Entry 6CWD (X-ray diffraction, 3.33 A resolution); this record covers chains B and D of the 4 polymer chains in the assembly.

[Chain B]
Protein: Single chain variable fragment (scFv) e13
Organism: Oryctolagus cuniculus
Notes: engineered mutation(s): C48A, C147A; antibody fragment or engineered binder
Amino-acid sequence (261 residues; numbered 1 to 261; the number before each row is that of its first residue):
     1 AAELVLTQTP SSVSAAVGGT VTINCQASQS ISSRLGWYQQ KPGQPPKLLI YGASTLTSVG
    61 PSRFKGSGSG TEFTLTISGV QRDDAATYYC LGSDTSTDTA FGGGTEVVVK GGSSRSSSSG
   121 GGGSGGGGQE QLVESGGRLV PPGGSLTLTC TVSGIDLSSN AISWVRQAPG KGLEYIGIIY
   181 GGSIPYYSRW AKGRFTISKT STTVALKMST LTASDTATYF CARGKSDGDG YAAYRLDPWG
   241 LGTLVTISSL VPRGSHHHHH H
Disordered / not traced: 1-2, 112-129, 252-261
Cystine bridges: Cys25-Cys90, Cys150-Cys221

[Chain D]
Protein: Capsid protein
Organism: Hepatitis B virus subtype adyw
UniProt: P03147 (CAPSD_HBVD1); residue numbers follow UniProt; this construct covers 1-149
Amino-acid sequence (149 residues; numbered 1 to 149; the number before each row is that of its first residue):
     1 MDIDPYKEFG ATVELLSFLP SDFFPSVRDL LDTAAALYRD ALESPEHASP HHTALRQAIL
    61 CWGDLMTLAT WVGTNLEDPA SRDLVVSYVN TNVGLKFRQL LWFHISALTF GRETVLEYLV
   121 SFGVWIRTPP AYRPPNAPIL STLPETTVV
Disordered / not traced: 1-4, 76-83, 146-149
Construct notes: engineered mutation Ala48 (Cys in P03147), Ala107 (Cys in P03147)
Curated features (UniProtKB/Swiss-Prot):
  - mutagenesis: Phe97 (F97L: Enhances capsid assembly)

[Interface between chain B and chain D]
Pairs across the interface - 46 pairs, chain B then chain D:
  Asp94(B) - Arg28(D)  salt bridge
  Thr95(B) - Arg28(D)
  Thr95(B) - Asp29(D)
  Ser96(B) - Asp29(D)  hydrogen bond
  Thr97(B) - Asp29(D)
  Ile155(B) - Asn136(D)  hydrogen bond (backbone-side chain)
  Asp156(B) - Asn136(D)
  Asp156(B) - Ala137(D)
  Asp156(B) - Ile139(D)
  Leu157(B) - Ile139(D)
  Ser158(B) - Phe23(D)
  Ser158(B) - Tyr118(D)
  Ser158(B) - Ala137(D)
  Ser158(B) - Ile139(D)
  Ser159(B) - Asp22(D)
  Tyr180(B) - Pro25(D)  hydrophobic
  Tyr180(B) - Asp29(D)  hydrogen bond
  Gly181(B) - Phe23(D)
  Gly182(B) - Phe23(D)  hydrogen bond (backbone-backbone)
  Gly182(B) - Trp102(D)  hydrogen bond (backbone-side chain)
  Ser183(B) - Phe110(D)
  Ser183(B) - Leu140(D)  hydrogen bond (side chain-backbone)
  Ser183(B) - Thr142(D)
  Ile184(B) - Leu30(D)  hydrophobic
  Ile184(B) - Trp102(D)
  Tyr186(B) - Pro25(D)  hydrophobic
  Tyr186(B) - Asp29(D)  hydrogen bond (side chain-backbone)
  Tyr186(B) - Leu30(D)  hydrogen bond (side chain-backbone)
  Tyr186(B) - Thr33(D)  hydrogen bond
  Ser198(B) - Thr142(D)
  Lys199(B) - Ile139(D)
  Lys199(B) - Leu140(D)
  Lys199(B) - Ser141(D)
  Lys199(B) - Thr142(D)  hydrogen bond (backbone-side chain)
  Ser201(B) - Ile139(D)
  Ser226(B) - Asp22(D)
  Asp227(B) - Asp22(D)
  Gly228(B) - Ser21(D)
  Gly228(B) - Arg98(D)  hydrogen bond (backbone-side chain)
  Asp229(B) - Ser26(D)
  Gly230(B) - Phe24(D)
  Gly230(B) - Pro25(D)
  Gly230(B) - Ser26(D)  hydrogen bond (backbone-backbone)
  Gly230(B) - Arg98(D)
  Tyr231(B) - Ser26(D)
  Tyr231(B) - Arg28(D)  hydrogen bond
Other interface residues (no listed pair), chain B (26 interface residues in all): Arg34, Thr200
Other interface residues (no listed pair), chain D (25 interface residues in all): Pro20, Asp32, Ile105, Phe122, Pro138

[Overview]
26 residues of chain B and 25 residues of chain D are in contact, with 13 hydrogen bonds and 1 salt bridge.
Among the polar pairs are Asp94(B)-Arg28(D), Ser96(B)-Asp29(D) and Ile155(B)-Asn136(D). Curated annotation
(UniProt) lists one mutagenesis site on chain D.
Here chain B is Single chain variable fragment (scFv) e13 (Oryctolagus cuniculus) and chain D is Capsid
protein (Hepatitis B virus subtype adyw). Entry 6CWD (Hepatitis B core-antigen in complex with scFv e13) was
determined by X-ray diffraction, deposited together with 6CVK and 6CWT.
